PDB entry 8AP6 | electron microscopy, 3.20 A resolution | chains B1 and J1 of the 80 polymer chains in the assembly

[Chain B1]
Molecule: ATP synthase subunit alpha, mitochondrial
From: Trypanosoma brucei brucei
UniProtKB: Q9GS23 (ATPA_TRYBB); residues 1-584 here = UniProt positions 1-584
Amino-acid sequence (584 residues; each row starts with the number of its first residue):
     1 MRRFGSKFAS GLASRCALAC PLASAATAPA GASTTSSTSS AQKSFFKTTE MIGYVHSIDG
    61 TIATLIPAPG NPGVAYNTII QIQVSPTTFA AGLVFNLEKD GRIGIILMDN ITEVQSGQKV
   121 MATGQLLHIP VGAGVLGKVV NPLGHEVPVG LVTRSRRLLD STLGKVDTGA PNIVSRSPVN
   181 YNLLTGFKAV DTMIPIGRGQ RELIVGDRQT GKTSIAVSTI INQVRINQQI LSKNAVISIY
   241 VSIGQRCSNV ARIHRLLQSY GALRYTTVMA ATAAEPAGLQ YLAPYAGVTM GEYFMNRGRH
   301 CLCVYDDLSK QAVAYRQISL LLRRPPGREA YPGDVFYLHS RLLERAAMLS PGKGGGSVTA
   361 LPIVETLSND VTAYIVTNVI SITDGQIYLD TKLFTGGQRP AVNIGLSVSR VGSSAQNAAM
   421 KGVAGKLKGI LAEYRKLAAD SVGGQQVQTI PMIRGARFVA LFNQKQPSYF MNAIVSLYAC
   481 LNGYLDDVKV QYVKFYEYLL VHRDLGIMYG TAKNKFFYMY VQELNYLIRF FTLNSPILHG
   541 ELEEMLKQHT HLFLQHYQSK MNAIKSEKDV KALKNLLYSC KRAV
Not modelled in the structure: 1-45, 152-160, 439-445
Swiss-Prot annotation at these positions:
  - binding site (ATP): D207 to S214, Q464
  - site: L159, D160 (Cleavage), S407 (Required for activity)
Metal / ion sites: Mg2+: T213 (together with ATP)
Ligand contacts:
  - ATP (adenosine-5'-triphosphate), molecule 1: D207, R208, Q209, T210, G211, K212, T213, S214, Q245, E365, F394, R399, P400, Q464, K465, R582
  - ATP, molecule 2: I380, S381, V408, R410

[Chain J1]
Molecule: ATP synthase subunit p18, mitochondrial
From: Trypanosoma brucei brucei
UniProtKB: P0DPG4 (ATP18_TRYBB); residue numbers follow UniProt; this construct covers 1-188
Amino-acid sequence (188 residues; each row starts with the number of its first residue):
     1 MMRRVYSPVF CSVAAARFAA TSAAKKYDLF GYEVDTNTAP WIEKIKKCKY YDEAGEVLVN
    61 MNVSNCPPDI ATYNATLQCI YQSPSKQSTP VDNESKFCAM MDLLEEMQHR NRLKPNEESW
   121 TWVMKECVKS GQFRLGYCIQ QVMETECKGC PADLVKANEA NAQKAKTEGK EHPGHLSQQA
   181 GLFDVKVE
Not modelled in the structure: 1-22

[Chain B1 / chain J1 interface]
Pairs across the interface (95):
  V174(B1) with F30(J1); Y32(J1)
  R176(B1) with F30(J1)
  S177(B1) with L29(J1)
  P178(B1) with L29(J1)
  N180(B1) with R110(J1)
  Y181(B1) with D102(J1); R110(J1)
  Q228(B1) with K86(J1); D92(J1); N93(J1)
  Q229(B1) with K86(J1), hydrogen bond (backbone-side chain); N93(J1); S95(J1); C98(J1)
  I230(B1) with K86(J1), hydrogen bond (backbone-side chain); D102(J1)
  L231(B1) with Y51(J1), hydrophobic
  S232(B1) with D52(J1), hydrogen bond; Q87(J1)
  K233(B1) with G55(J1); L58(J1); V59(J1); N62(J1); E106(J1), salt bridge
  N234(B1) with D102(J1), hydrogen bond; E106(J1)
  R297(B1) with V59(J1); V63(J1)
  G298(B1) with V63(J1)
  P351(B1) with L29(J1); N62(J1)
  G352(B1) with V63(J1); N65(J1)
  G354(B1) with N62(J1); V63(J1)
  N417(B1) with E105(J1), hydrogen bond
  Y498(B1) with K186(J1), hydrogen bond (side chain-backbone); V187(J1), hydrogen bond (side chain-backbone)
  H502(B1) with L176(J1)
  R503(B1) with K186(J1), hydrogen bond (side chain-backbone)
  I507(B1) with H172(J1)
  M508(B1) with L176(J1); S177(J1); Q178(J1); Q179(J1), hydrogen bond (backbone-side chain); A180(J1)
  Y509(B1) with Q179(J1)
  K515(B1) with R134(J1), hydrogen bond (backbone-side chain); Y137(J1)
  F516(B1) with R134(J1); C138(J1), hydrophobic
  Y518(B1) with R134(J1); H172(J1)
  Y520(B1) with R134(J1), hydrogen bond; E171(J1), hydrogen bond (side chain-backbone); H172(J1), hydrogen bond; P173(J1); L176(J1), hydrophobic
  E523(B1) with S95(J1), hydrogen bond; F97(J1); C98(J1), hydrogen bond; Q132(J1); L135(J1)
  L524(B1) with L135(J1), hydrophobic
  Y526(B1) with C98(J1), hydrophobic; M101(J1), hydrophobic
  L527(B1) with F97(J1), hydrophobic; M101(J1), hydrophobic; L135(J1), hydrophobic; C138(J1), hydrophobic; I139(J1), hydrophobic
  R529(B1) with E105(J1), salt bridge
  F530(B1) with M101(J1), hydrophobic; L104(J1), hydrophobic; E105(J1); Q108(J1); H109(J1), hydrogen bond (backbone-side chain); W120(J1), hydrophobic
  F531(B1) with V142(J1), hydrophobic
  I537(B1) with C138(J1), hydrophobic; Q141(J1); V142(J1), hydrophobic
  Y557(B1) with A180(J1), hydrogen bond (side chain-backbone); G181(J1)
  M561(B1) with L182(J1), hydrophobic
  I564(B1) with L182(J1), hydrophobic; F183(J1), hydrophobic
  D569(B1) with F183(J1)
  A572(B1) with F183(J1), hydrophobic
  L573(B1) with F183(J1)
  L576(B1) with L182(J1); V187(J1), hydrophobic
  S579(B1) with V187(J1)
  C580(B1) with V187(J1), hydrophobic
Interface residues without a listed pair, chain B1 (57 interface residues in all): I173, R264, S350, K353, F495, D504, V521, P536, L538, K560, A583
Interface residues without a listed pair, chain J1 (56 interface residues in all): I80, V91, E94, A99, P115, T145, V185, E188

[Summary]
Chain B1 and chain J1 form an interface of 57 and 56 residues respectively, with 17 hydrogen bonds and 2 salt
bridges. Among the polar pairs are K233(B1)-E106(J1), R529(B1)-E105(J1) and Q229(B1)-K86(J1). Chain B1 binds
ATP. Curated annotation (UniProt) lists 9 ATP-binding residues on chain B1.
Here chain B1 is ATP synthase subunit alpha, mitochondrial and chain J1 is ATP synthase subunit p18,
mitochondrial, both from Trypanosoma brucei brucei. Entry 8AP6 (Trypanosoma brucei mitochondrial F1Fo ATP
synthase dimer) was determined by electron microscopy (same publication as 8AP7, 8AP8, 8AP9, 8APA, 8APB, 8APC
and 7 further entries).
